1LYE - chain A; structure by X-ray diffraction, 1.80 A resolution.

[Chain A]
Protein: T4 lysozyme
Organism: Enterobacteria phage T4
UniProt: P00720 (LYCV_BPT4); residues 1-164 here = UniProt positions 1-164
Sequence (164 residues; each row starts with the number of its first residue):
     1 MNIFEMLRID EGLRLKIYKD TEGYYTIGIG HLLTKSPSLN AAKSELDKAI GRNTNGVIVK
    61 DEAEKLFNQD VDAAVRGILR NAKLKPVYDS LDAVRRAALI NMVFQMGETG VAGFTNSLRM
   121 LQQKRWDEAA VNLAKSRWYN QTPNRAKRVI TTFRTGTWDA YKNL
Unresolved in the structure: 163-164
Construct notes: conflict Thr54 (Cys in P00720), Val59 (Thr in P00720), Ala97 (Cys in P00720)
UniProt features mapped onto this chain:
  - active site (Proton donor/acceptor): Glu11, Asp20
  - binding site (substrate): Leu32, Phe104, Ser117, Asn132

[Overview]
From UniProt: active-site residues Glu11 and Asp20 and 4 substrate-binding residues.
Chain A is T4 lysozyme (Enterobacteria phage T4); the structure, Dissection of helix capping in T4 lysozyme by
structural and thermodynamic analysis of six amino acid ..., was determined by X-ray diffraction, deposited
together with 1LYF, 1LYG, 1LYH, 1LYI and 1LYJ.
